8ABZ - chains C and R of the 8 polymer chains in the assembly; structure by electron microscopy, 3.40 A resolution.

== Chain C ==
Protein: DNA-directed RNA polymerase subunit beta
Source organism: Escherichia coli K-12
Notes: EC 2.7.7.6
Reference sequence: P0A8V2 (RPOB_ECOLI); residue numbers follow UniProt; this construct covers 1-1342
Sequence (1342 residues; numbered 1 to 1342; the number before each row is that of its first residue):
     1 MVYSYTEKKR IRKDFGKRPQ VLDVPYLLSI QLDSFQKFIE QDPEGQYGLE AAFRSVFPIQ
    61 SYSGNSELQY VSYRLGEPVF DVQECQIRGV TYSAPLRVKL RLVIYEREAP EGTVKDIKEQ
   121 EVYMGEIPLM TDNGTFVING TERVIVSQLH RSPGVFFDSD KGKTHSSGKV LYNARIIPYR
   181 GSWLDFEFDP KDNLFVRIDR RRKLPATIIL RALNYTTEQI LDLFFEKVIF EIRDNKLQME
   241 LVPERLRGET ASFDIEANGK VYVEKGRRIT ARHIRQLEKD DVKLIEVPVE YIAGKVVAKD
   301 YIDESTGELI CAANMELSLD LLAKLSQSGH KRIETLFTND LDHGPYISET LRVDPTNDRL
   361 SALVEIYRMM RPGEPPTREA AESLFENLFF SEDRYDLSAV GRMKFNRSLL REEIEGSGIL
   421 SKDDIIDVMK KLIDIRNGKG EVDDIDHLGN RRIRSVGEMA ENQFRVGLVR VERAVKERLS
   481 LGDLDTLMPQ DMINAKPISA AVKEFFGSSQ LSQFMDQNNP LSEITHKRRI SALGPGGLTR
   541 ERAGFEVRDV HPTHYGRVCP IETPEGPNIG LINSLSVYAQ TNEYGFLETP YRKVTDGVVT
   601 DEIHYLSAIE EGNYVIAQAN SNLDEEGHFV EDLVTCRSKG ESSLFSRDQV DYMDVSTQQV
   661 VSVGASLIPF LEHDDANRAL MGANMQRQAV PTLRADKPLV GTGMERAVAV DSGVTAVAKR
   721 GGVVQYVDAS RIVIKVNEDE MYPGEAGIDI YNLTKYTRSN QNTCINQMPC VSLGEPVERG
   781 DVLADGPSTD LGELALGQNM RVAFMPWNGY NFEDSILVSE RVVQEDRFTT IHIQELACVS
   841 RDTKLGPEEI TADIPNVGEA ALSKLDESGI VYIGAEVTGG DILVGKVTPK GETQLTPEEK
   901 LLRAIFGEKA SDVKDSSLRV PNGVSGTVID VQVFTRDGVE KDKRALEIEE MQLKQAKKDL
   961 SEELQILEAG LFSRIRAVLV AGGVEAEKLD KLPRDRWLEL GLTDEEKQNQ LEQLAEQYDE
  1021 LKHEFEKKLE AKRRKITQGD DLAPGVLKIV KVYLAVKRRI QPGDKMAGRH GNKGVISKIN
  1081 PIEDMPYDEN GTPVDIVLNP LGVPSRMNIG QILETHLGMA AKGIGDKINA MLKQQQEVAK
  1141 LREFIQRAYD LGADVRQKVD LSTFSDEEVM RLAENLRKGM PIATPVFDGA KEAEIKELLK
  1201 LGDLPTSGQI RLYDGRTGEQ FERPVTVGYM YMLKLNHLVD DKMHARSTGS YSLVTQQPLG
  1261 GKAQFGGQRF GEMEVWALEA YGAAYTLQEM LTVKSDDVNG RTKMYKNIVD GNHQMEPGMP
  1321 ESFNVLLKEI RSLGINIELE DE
Unresolved in the structure: 1, 891-912
Swiss-Prot annotation at these positions:
  - modified residue (N6-acetyllysine): Lys1022, Lys1200
  - mutagenesis: Ile561 (I561S: Resistant to antibiotics salinamide A and B), Ile569 (I569S: Resistant to antibiotics salinamide A and B), Ala665 (A665E: Resistant to antibiotics salinamide A and B), Asp675 (D675A/G: Resistant to antibiotics salinamide A and B), Asn677 (N677H/K: Resistant to antibiotics salinamide A and B), Leu680 (L680M: Resistant to antibiotics salinamide A and B), Glu813 (E813K: Disrupts the enzyme's active center)

== Chain R ==
Molecule: Non-regulatory RNA
Sequence (122 nucleotides; each row starts with the number of its first residue; numbers below 1 keep their minus sign (A-28 is residue -28)):
   -28 AUCGAGAGGG ACACGGGGAA ACACCACCAU GCUUAUAAUA AUUCUGCCGG AGCGACCGCA
    32 CUGUGGUUUA CCAGAUGGCG UGUGUCCCAA UCUUUCACAA CAUUAGCGAG AAGGCUUUUU
    92 UG
Unresolved in the structure: -28 to 83
Ion coordination: Mg2+: G93 (shared with 3 residues of chain D)

== How chain C and chain R interact ==
Residue-residue contacts (13):
  Gln513(C) with U89(R), sugar contact; U90(R), phosphate contact
  Pro564(C) with U91(R), phosphate contact
  Asn568(C) with U90(R), phosphate contact
  Arg687(C) with U91(R), salt bridge to the phosphate
  Gln688(C) with U91(R), hydrogen bond to the phosphate; U92(R), phosphate contact
  Lys1073(C) with G93(R), salt bridge to the phosphate
  His1237(C) with U91(R), sugar contact; U92(R), sugar contact
  Tyr1251(C) with G84(R), phosphate contact
  Ser1252(C) with G85(R), phosphate contact
  Leu1259(C) with G85(R), phosphate contact
Interface residues without a listed pair, chain C (16 interface residues in all): Gln510, Arg540, Glu565, Ile572, Ser1250, Leu1253
Interface residues without a listed pair, chain R (8 interface residues in all): U88

== Overview ==
16 residues of chain C face 8 of chain R across their interface, with 1 hydrogen bond and 2 salt bridges.
Among the polar pairs are Gln688(C)-U91(R), Arg687(C)-U91(R) and Lys1073(C)-G93(R). Curated annotation
(UniProt) lists 7 mutagenesis sites on chain C.
Here chain C is DNA-directed RNA polymerase subunit beta (Escherichia coli K-12) and chain R is Non-regulatory
RNA. Entry 8ABZ (RNA polymerase at U-rich pause bound to non-regulatory RNA - pause prone, closed clamp state)
was determined by electron microscopy together with 8ABY, 8AC0, 8AC1, 8AC2, 8ACP and 8AD1 from the same study.
